Entry 8Y97 (X-ray diffraction, 2.83 A resolution); this record covers chains A and D of the 4 polymer chains in the assembly.

Chain A:
Protein: DegT/DnrJ/EryC1/StrS family aminotransferase
Organism: Serratia sp. ATCC 39006
Reference sequence: A0A2I5TIB4 (A0A2I5TIB4_SERS3); residue numbers follow UniProt; this construct covers 1-437
Chain sequence (443 residues; row label = number of the first residue in the row):
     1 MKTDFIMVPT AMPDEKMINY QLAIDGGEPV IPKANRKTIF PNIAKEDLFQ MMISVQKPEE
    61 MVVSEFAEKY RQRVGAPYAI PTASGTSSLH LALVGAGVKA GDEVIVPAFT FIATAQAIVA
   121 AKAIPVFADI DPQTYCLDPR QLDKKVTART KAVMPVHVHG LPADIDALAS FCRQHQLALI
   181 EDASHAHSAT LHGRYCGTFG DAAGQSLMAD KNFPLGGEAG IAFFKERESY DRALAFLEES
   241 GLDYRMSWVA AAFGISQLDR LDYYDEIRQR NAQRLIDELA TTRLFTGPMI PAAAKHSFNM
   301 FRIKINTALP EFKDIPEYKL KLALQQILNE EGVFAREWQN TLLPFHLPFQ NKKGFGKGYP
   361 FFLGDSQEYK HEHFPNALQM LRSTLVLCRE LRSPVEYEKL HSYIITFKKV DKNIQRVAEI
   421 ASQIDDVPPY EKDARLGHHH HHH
Unresolved in the structure: 429-443
Sequence notes: expression tag (438-443)
Small-molecule neighbours: 4'-deoxy-4'-aminopyridoxal-5'-phosphate (PMP): S84, G85, T86, T110, F111, A113, T114, V156, D182, S184, H185, S206, M208, D210, K211, E218, A219, W338

Chain D:
Protein: DegT/DnrJ/EryC1/StrS aminotransferase
Organism: Serratia sp. ATCC 39006
Reference sequence: A0A2I5T5Y7 (A0A2I5T5Y7_SERS3); residues 2-211 here = UniProt positions 2-211
Chain sequence (218 residues; each row starts with the number of its first residue; numbering starts at 0):
     0 MGISKTSSDL SEQLFQVSFV LARVLTSGII MSIEKNENEL KGLENILKKT SSKQYAVTFN
    60 SISGAVIGSL WGQDIVYGEA TNQQSLDEQQ EKLFKWLGIG HSSLLPEPYT LHAINWGNIS
   120 NLQKITHEEA HVTLLDFTKL GFGPCAVLLT NNETIYKKSE RLKIFGAFDL RTMWTQRETE
   180 KEIKPGLQFN FRLSPLVGAC IKMALIKMGL NKHHHHHH
Unresolved in the structure: 0-10, 170-180, 211-217
Sequence notes: initiating methionine (0); expression tag (1, 212-217)

How chain A and chain D interact:
Contacting residue pairs - 13 pairs, chain A then chain D:
  K45(A) - L24(D)  hydrogen bond (side chain-backbone)
  K45(A) - T25(D)  hydrogen bond (side chain-backbone)
  F49(A) - F18(D)  hydrophobic
  F49(A) - A21(D)  hydrophobic
  F49(A) - R22(D)
  F49(A) - T25(D)
  M52(A) - F14(D)
  M52(A) - S17(D)
  M52(A) - F18(D)
  M52(A) - A21(D)  hydrophobic
  I53(A) - F18(D)  hydrophobic
  Q56(A) - F14(D)
  Q56(A) - F18(D)
Other interface residues (no listed pair), chain A (7 interface residues in all): E46, V55
Other interface residues (no listed pair), chain D (8 interface residues in all): G27

Overview:
Chain A and chain D form an interface of 7 and 8 residues respectively; the contacts include 2 hydrogen bonds.
Polar pairs include K45(A)-L24(D) and K45(A)-T25(D). Bound to chain A:
4'-deoxy-4'-aminopyridoxal-5'-phosphate.
Chain A is DegT/DnrJ/EryC1/StrS family aminotransferase and chain D is DegT/DnrJ/EryC1/StrS aminotransferase,
both from Serratia sp. ATCC 39006; the structure, Crystal structure of a heterooligomeric aminotransferase
from Serratia sp. ATCC 39006, PMP-bound form, was determined by X-ray diffraction, deposited together with
8Y96 and 8Y98.
